PDB entry 4RKU | X-ray diffraction, 3.00 A resolution | chains D and L of the 17 polymer chains in the assembly

== Chain D ==
Protein: Photosystem I reaction center subunit II, chloroplastic
From: Pisum sativum
Sequence (137 residues; numbered 71 to 207; the number before each row is that of its first residue):
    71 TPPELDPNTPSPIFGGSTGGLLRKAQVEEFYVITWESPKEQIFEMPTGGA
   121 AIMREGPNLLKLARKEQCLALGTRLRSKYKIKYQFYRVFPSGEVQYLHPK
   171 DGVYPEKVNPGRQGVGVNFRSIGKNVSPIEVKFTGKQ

== Chain L ==
Protein: Photosystem I reaction center subunit XI, chloroplastic
From: Pisum sativum
Sequence (163 residues; each row starts with the number of its first residue):
    49 SEKPTYQVVQPINGDPFIGSLETPVTSSPLVAWYLSNLPGYRTAVNPLLR
    99 GIEVGLAHGFFLVGPFVKAGPLRNTEYAGAAGSLAAAGLVVILSICLTIY
   149 GISSFNEGDPSTAPSLTLTGRKKQPDQLQTADGWAKFTGGFFFGGISGVI
   199 WAFFLLYVLDLPY

== How chain D and chain L interact ==
Residue-residue contacts (21; chain D residue first):
  Pro82(D) - Phe65(L)
  Phe84(D) - Pro64(L)
  Gly85(D) - Pro59(L)
  Gly85(D) - Pro64(L)
  Gly86(D) - Pro64(L)
  Gly86(D) - Leu69(L)
  Ser87(D) - Ile66(L)
  Ser87(D) - Gly67(L)
  Ser87(D) - Ser68(L)  hydrogen bond (backbone-backbone)
  Ser87(D) - Leu69(L)
  Thr88(D) - Gly67(L)
  Thr88(D) - Ser68(L)
  Gly90(D) - Phe65(L)
  Gly90(D) - Gly67(L)
  Leu91(D) - Phe65(L)  hydrogen bond (backbone-backbone)
  Leu91(D) - Ile66(L)
  Leu91(D) - Gly67(L)  hydrogen bond (backbone-backbone)
  Arg93(D) - Thr160(L)
  Leu130(D) - Phe65(L)  hydrophobic
  Lys131(D) - Asp63(L)  salt bridge
  Lys131(D) - Phe65(L)
Interface residues without a listed pair, chain D (14 interface residues in all): Ser81, Gly89, Met115
Interface residues without a listed pair, chain L (10 interface residues in all): Val57

== Overview ==
14 residues of chain D and 10 residues of chain L are in contact, with 3 hydrogen bonds and 1 salt bridge.
Among the polar pairs are Lys131(D)-Asp63(L), Ser87(D)-Ser68(L) and Leu91(D)-Phe65(L).
Here chain D is Photosystem I reaction center subunit II, chloroplastic and chain L is Photosystem I reaction
center subunit XI, chloroplastic, both from Pisum sativum. Entry 4RKU (Crystal structure of plant Photosystem
I at 3 Angstrom resolution) was determined by X-ray diffraction.
